PDB entry 7TC2 | X-ray diffraction, 1.43 A resolution | chain A

# Chain A
Molecule: DNA-(apurinic or apyrimidinic site) endonuclease, mitochondrial
Organism: Homo sapiens
UniProtKB: P27695 (APEX1_HUMAN); numbering as in UniProt (aligned over 39-318)
Chain sequence (286 residues; each row starts with the number of its first residue):
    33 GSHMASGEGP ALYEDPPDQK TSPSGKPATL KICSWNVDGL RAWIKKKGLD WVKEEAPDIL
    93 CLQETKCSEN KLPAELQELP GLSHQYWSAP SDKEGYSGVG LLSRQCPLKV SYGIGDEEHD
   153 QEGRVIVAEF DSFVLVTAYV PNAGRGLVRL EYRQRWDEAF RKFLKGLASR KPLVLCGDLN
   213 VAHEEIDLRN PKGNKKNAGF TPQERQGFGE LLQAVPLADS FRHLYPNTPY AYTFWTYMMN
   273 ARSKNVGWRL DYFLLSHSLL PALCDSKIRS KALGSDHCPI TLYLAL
Disordered / not traced: 33-36, 124-125
Differences from the reference sequence: expression tag (33-38)
Ligand contacts: 5-nitro-1H-indole-2-carboxylic acid (GID): T61, L62, D90, I91, S135, R136, Q137, F162, D163, S164, F165, L318
Reported in the primary citation:
  - binding site for 5-nitro-1H-indole-2-carboxylic acid: L62, I91, S135, R136, Q137, F162, S164, F165
  - conformationally variable residues: L62, D90, R136, Q137, F162, S164, F165, L318

# Summary
Ligands of chain A: 5-nitro-1H-indole-2-carboxylic acid. From the paper: a binding site for
5-nitro-1H-indole-2-carboxylic acid at L62, I91 and S135 among others; conformational variability at L62, D90
and R136 among others.
Chain A is DNA-(apurinic or apyrimidinic site) endonuclease, mitochondrial (Homo sapiens); the structure,
Human APE1 in complex with 5-nitroindole-2-carboxylic acid, was determined by X-ray diffraction (same
publication as 7TC3).
